7RH9 - chains B and A of the 4 polymer chains in the assembly; structure by electron microscopy, 2.61 A resolution.

Chain B:
Molecule: Cyclic nucleotide-gated cation channel beta-1
Organism: Homo sapiens
UniProt: Q14028 (CNGB1_HUMAN); residues 454-1251 here = UniProt positions 454-1251
Amino-acid sequence (810 residues; each row starts with the number of its first residue):
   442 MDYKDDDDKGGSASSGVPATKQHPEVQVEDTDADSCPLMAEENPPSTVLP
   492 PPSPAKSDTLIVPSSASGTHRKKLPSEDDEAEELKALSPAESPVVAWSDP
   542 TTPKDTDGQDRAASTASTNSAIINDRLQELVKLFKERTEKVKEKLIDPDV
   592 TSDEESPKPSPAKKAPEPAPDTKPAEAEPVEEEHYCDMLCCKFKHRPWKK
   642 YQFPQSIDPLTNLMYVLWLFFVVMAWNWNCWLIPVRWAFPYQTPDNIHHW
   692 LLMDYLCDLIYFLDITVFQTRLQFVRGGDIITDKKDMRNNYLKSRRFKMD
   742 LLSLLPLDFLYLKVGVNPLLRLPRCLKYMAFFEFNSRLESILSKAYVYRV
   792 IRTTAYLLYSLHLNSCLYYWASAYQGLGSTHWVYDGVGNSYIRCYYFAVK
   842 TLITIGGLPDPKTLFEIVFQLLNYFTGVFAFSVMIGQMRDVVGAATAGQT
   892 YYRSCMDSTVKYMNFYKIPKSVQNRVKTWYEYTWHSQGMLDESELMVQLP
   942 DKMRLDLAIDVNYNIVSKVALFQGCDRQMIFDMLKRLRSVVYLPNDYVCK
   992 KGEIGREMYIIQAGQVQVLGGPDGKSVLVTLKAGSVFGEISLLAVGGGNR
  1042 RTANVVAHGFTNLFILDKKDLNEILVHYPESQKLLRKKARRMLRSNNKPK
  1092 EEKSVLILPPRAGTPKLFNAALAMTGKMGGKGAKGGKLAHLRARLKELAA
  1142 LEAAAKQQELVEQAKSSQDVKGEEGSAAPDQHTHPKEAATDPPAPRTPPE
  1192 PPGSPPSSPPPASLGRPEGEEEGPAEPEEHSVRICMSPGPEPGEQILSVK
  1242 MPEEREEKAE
Disordered / not traced: 442-644, 749-756, 1085-1251
Sequence notes: expression tag (442-453)
What the authors report for this chain:
  - mutagenesis - G848E (Kd 5.7 uM): increased binding to Ca2+

Chain A:
Molecule: cGMP-gated cation channel alpha-1
Organism: Homo sapiens
UniProt: P29973 (CNGA1_HUMAN); residue numbers follow UniProt; this construct covers 144-690
Amino-acid sequence (560 residues; each row starts with the number of its first residue):
   131 MDYKDDDDKGGSASKDKKEEEKKEVVVIDPSGNTYYNWLFCITLPVMYNW
   181 TMVIARACFDELQSDYLEYWLILDYVSDIVYLIDMFVRTRTGYLEQGLLV
   231 KEELKLINKYKSNLQFKLDVLSLIPTDLLYFKLGWNYPEIRLNRLLRFSR
   281 MFEFFQRTETRTNYPNIFRISNLVMYIVIIIHWNACVFYSISKAIGFGND
   331 TWVYPDINDPEFGRLARKYVYSLYWSTLTLTTIGETPPPVRDSEYVFVVV
   381 DFLIGVLIFATIVGNIGSMISNMNAARAEFQARIDAIKQYMHFRNVSKDM
   431 EKRVIKWFDYLWTNKKTVDEKEVLKYLPDKLRAEIAINVHLDTLKKVRIF
   481 ADCEAGLLVELVLKLQPQVYSPGDYICKKGDIGREMYIIKEGKLAVVADD
   531 GVTQFVVLSDGSYFGEISILNIKGSKAGNRRTANIKSIGYSDLFCLSKDD
   581 LMEALTEYPDAKTMLEEKGKQILMKDGLLDLNIANAGSDPKDLEEKVTRM
   631 EGSVDLLQTRFARILAEYESMQQKLKQRLTKVEKFLKPLIDTEFSSIEGP
   681 GAESGPIDST
Disordered / not traced: 131-154, 611-690
Sequence notes: expression tag (131-143)

Chain B / chain A interface:
Pairs across the interface (110):
  T795(B) - L387(A)
  L798(B) - V386(A)  hydrophobic
  L799(B) - L383(A)  hydrophobic
  L802(B) - L383(A)  hydrophobic
  G829(B) - D372(A)
  N830(B) - D372(A)  hydrogen bond (backbone-side chain)
  I833(B) - Y375(A)  hydrophobic
  I833(B) - V376(A)  hydrophobic
  I833(B) - V379(A)  hydrophobic
  R834(B) - V370(A)
  R834(B) - D372(A)  salt bridge
  R834(B) - Y375(A)
  Y836(B) - V379(A)  hydrophobic
  Y837(B) - P368(A)
  Y837(B) - P369(A)
  Y837(B) - Y375(A)  hydrophobic
  Y837(B) - V378(A)  hydrophobic
  Y837(B) - V379(A)  hydrophobic
  V840(B) - V379(A)  hydrophobic
  V840(B) - F382(A)  hydrophobic
  I844(B) - V386(A)  hydrophobic
  I846(B) - T362(A)
  I846(B) - I363(A)
  I846(B) - G364(A)
  I846(B) - E365(A)
  I846(B) - F382(A)  hydrophobic
  F872(B) - F389(A)  hydrophobic
  M875(B) - V386(A)  hydrophobic
  M875(B) - L387(A)  hydrophobic
  I876(B) - V393(A)  hydrophobic
  M879(B) - A390(A)
  M879(B) - T391(A)
  R880(B) - G394(A)
  R880(B) - G397(A)
  R880(B) - S398(A)
  R880(B) - S401(A)
  V883(B) - R299(A)
  V883(B) - G394(A)
  V883(B) - N395(A)
  V883(B) - S398(A)
  G884(B) - S398(A)
  T891(B) - N402(A)  hydrogen bond
  Y892(B) - Y456(A)  hydrogen bond
  R894(B) - E289(A)  hydrogen bond (side chain-backbone)
  R894(B) - T292(A)  hydrogen bond (side chain-backbone)
  R894(B) - P295(A)
  C896(B) - Y456(A)  hydrophobic
  S899(B) - V453(A)
  T900(B) - V453(A)
  T900(B) - L457(A)
  K902(B) - K445(A)  hydrogen bond (side chain-backbone)
  K902(B) - V448(A)
  Y903(B) - E450(A)  hydrogen bond
  Y903(B) - V453(A)  hydrophobic
  Y903(B) - L454(A)  hydrophobic
  Y903(B) - I465(A)  hydrophobic
  M904(B) - I465(A)  hydrophobic
  F906(B) - K446(A)
  Y907(B) - E450(A)  hydrogen bond
  Y907(B) - V469(A)  hydrophobic
  Y907(B) - F574(A)
  K908(B) - N468(A)
  I909(B) - I465(A)
  I909(B) - N468(A)
  I909(B) - V469(A)  hydrophobic
  P910(B) - N468(A)
  V913(B) - I465(A)  hydrophobic
  R916(B) - K460(A)
  R916(B) - L461(A)
  R916(B) - E464(A)  salt bridge
  V917(B) - L457(A)  hydrophobic
  V917(B) - L461(A)  hydrophobic
  V917(B) - I465(A)  hydrophobic
  W920(B) - Y456(A)
  W920(B) - L457(A)  hydrophobic
  W920(B) - P458(A)
  W920(B) - L461(A)  hydrophobic
  Y921(B) - V453(A)
  Y921(B) - L457(A)  hydrophobic
  Y923(B) - L224(A)  hydrophobic
  L931(B) - Y456(A)  hydrophobic
  D932(B) - Y456(A)
  E935(B) - K455(A)  salt bridge
  E935(B) - Y456(A)  hydrogen bond
  R979(B) - D459(A)  salt bridge
  V981(B) - P458(A)  hydrophobic
  Y983(B) - K460(A)
  D987(B) - K460(A)
  Y988(B) - K460(A)  hydrogen bond (backbone-side chain)
  K991(B) - K460(A)
  G993(B) - E484(A)
  I995(B) - E587(A)
  I995(B) - Y588(A)  hydrophobic
  R997(B) - E490(A)  salt bridge
  R997(B) - E587(A)
  R997(B) - Y588(A)  hydrogen bond
  A1004(B) - Q226(A)
  G1005(B) - Q226(A)  hydrogen bond (backbone-side chain)
  Q1006(B) - L228(A)
  A1024(B) - Q226(A)
  G1037(B) - T586(A)
  G1037(B) - E587(A)
  G1037(B) - P589(A)
  G1038(B) - E587(A)  hydrogen bond (backbone-side chain)
  R1041(B) - E484(A)  salt bridge
  H1049(B) - L228(A)
  G1050(B) - G227(A)
  F1051(B) - G227(A)  hydrogen bond (backbone-backbone)
  K1059(B) - E587(A)  salt bridge
  K1060(B) - E583(A)  salt bridge
Interface residues without a listed pair, chain B (69 interface residues in all): V791, K841, T887, V982, E998
Interface residues without a listed pair, chain A (62 interface residues in all): T290, K520, E521

Summary:
The interface between chain B and chain A involves 69 residues on one side and 62 on the other, with 14
hydrogen bonds and 8 salt bridges. Among the polar pairs are R834(B)-D372(A), R916(B)-E464(A) and
E935(B)-K455(A). The paper reports that G848E of chain B increases binding to Ca2+.
Here chain B is Cyclic nucleotide-gated cation channel beta-1 and chain A is cGMP-gated cation channel
alpha-1, both from Homo sapiens. Entry 7RH9 (Cryo-EM structure of human rod CNGA1/B1 channel in apo state) was
determined by electron microscopy together with 7RHG, 7RHH, 7RHI, 7RHJ, 7RHK and 7RHL from the same study.
